PDB entry 4TLW | X-ray diffraction, 2.55 A resolution | chain A

Chain A:
Protein: ADP-ribosylating toxin CARDS
Source organism: Mycoplasma pneumoniae
Notes: EC 2.4.2.-
UniProt: P75409 (CARDS_MYCPN); residue numbers follow UniProt; this construct covers 1-591
Sequence (611 residues; numbered -19 to 591; the number before each row is that of its first residue; numbers below 1 keep their minus sign (Met-19 is residue -19)):
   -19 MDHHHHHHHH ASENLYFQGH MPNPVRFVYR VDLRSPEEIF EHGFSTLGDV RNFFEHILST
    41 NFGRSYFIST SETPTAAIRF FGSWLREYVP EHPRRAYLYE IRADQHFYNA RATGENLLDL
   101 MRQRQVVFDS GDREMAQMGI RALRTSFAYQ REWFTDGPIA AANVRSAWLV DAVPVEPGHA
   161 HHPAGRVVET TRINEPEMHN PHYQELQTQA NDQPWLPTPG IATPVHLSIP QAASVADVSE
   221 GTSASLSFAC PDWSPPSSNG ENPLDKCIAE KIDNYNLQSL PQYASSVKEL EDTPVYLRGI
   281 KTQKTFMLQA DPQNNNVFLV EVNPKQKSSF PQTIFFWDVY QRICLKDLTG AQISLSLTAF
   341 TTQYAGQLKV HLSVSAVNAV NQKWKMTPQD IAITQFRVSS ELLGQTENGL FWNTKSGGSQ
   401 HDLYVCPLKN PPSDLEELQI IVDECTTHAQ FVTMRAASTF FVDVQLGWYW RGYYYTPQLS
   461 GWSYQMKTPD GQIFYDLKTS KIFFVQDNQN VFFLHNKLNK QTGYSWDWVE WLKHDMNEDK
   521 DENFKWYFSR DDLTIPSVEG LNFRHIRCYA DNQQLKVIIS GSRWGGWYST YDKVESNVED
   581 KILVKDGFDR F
Unresolved in the structure: -19 to 2, 66-72, 159-165, 201-203, 237-241
Sequence notes: expression tag (-19 to 0)
Cystine bridges: Cys230-Cys247
UniProt features mapped onto this chain:
  - motif: Lys268 to Asp272 (KELED motif, involved in host ER trafficking, solvent exposed in the crystal structure)
  - natural variant: Leu38 (L38P: In strain: S1 / subtype 2), Asp245 (D245G: In strain: L2), Ser308 (S308P: In strain: S1 / subtype 2), Ile371 (I371S: In strain: S1 / subtype 2, L2 and 2 more), Phe391 (F391S: In strain: S1 / subtype 2), Trp392 (W392R: In strain: RJL1)
  - mutagenesis: Arg10 (R10A: Loss of ADP-ribosylating activity. No change in binding to HeLa cells), His36 (H36A: Loss of ADP-ribosylating activity. No change in binding to HeLa cells), Glu132 (E132A: Reduces ADP-ribosylation activity. Unable to elicit vacuolization in CHO cells at 5 ug/ml. Loss of ADP-ribosylating activity. No change in binding to HeLa cells ...), Cys230 (C230S: Still has ADPR activity in vivo, no longer vacuolates HeLa cells. Binds to and is internalized by HeLa cells. Not processed in HeLa cells, increased susceptibility of mART domain to protease), Cys247 (C247S: Still has ADPR activity in vivo, no longer vacuolates HeLa cells. Protein is prone to increased proteolysis), Glu269 to Glu271 (Altered host intracellular trafficking, does not reach the endoplasmic reticulum by retrograde transport, does not induce IL-1 beta release or vacuolization in host cells, no change in in vitro ...), Glu269 (E269A: No change in host intracellular trafficking), Glu271 (E271A: No change in host intracellular trafficking), Asp551 to Phe591 (Not internalized by HeLa cells), Tyr571 to Phe591 (No longer binds to HeLa cells, is not internalized)
Reported in the primary citation:
  - conformationally variable residues (order/disorder transition): Ser237 to Glu241
  - catalytic residues: Arg10, Ser49, Thr50, Ser51, Glu132 (by similarity / conservation)

Summary:
Curated annotation (UniProt) lists 8 mutagenesis sites. The paper reports catalytic residues Arg10, Ser49 and
Thr50 among others; conformational variability at Ser237.
Chain A is ADP-ribosylating toxin CARDS (Mycoplasma pneumoniae); the structure, Cards toxin, full-length, was
determined by X-ray diffraction together with 4TLV from the same study.
